Entry 1JZO (X-ray diffraction, 1.92 A resolution); this record covers chains A and B.

== Chain A (and B) ==
Molecule: Thiol:disulfide interchange protein dsbc
From: Escherichia coli
Notes: fragment: DsbC; chain B of this document is another copy of the same molecule, construct and numbering; everything in this record applies to it too
UniProtKB: P21892 (DSBC_ECOLI); residues 1-216 here correspond to UniProt positions 21-236 (UniProt number = residue number + 20)
Sequence (216 residues; each row starts with the number of its first residue):
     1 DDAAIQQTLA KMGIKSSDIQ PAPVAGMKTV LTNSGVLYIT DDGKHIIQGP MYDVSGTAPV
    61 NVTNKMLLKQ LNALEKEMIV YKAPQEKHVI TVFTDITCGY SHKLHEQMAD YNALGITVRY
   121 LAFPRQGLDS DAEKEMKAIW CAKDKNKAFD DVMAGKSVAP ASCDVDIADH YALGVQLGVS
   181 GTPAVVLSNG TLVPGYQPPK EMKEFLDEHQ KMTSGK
Not modelled in the structure: 216 (chain B: fully traced)
Construct notes: engineered mutation Ser101 (Cys121 in P21892)
Disulfide bonds: Cys141-Cys163
What the authors report for this chain:
  - catalytic residues: Cys98 (citing earlier work)
  - conformationally variable residues (side-chain flip): Cys98

== How chain A and chain B interact ==
Residue-residue contacts (49):
  Thr8(A) - Val54(B)
  Lys11(A) - Val54(B)  hydrogen bond (side chain-backbone)
  Lys11(A) - Gly56(B)  hydrogen bond (side chain-backbone)
  Pro23(A) - His45(B)
  Val24(A) - Thr40(B)
  Val24(A) - His45(B)
  Met27(A) - Met27(B)  hydrophobic
  Met27(A) - Ile47(B)  hydrophobic
  Thr40(A) - Val24(B)
  Gly43(A) - Val54(B)
  Lys44(A) - Tyr52(B)
  Lys44(A) - Asp53(B)
  Lys44(A) - Val54(B)  hydrogen bond (backbone-backbone)
  Lys44(A) - Ser55(B)
  His45(A) - Pro23(B)
  His45(A) - Val24(B)
  His45(A) - Tyr52(B)
  His45(A) - Asp53(B)  salt bridge
  Ile46(A) - Met51(B)
  Ile46(A) - Tyr52(B)  hydrogen bond (backbone-backbone)
  Ile46(A) - Val54(B)  hydrophobic
  Ile47(A) - Ile47(B)  hydrophobic
  Ile47(A) - Gly49(B)
  Ile47(A) - Pro50(B)
  Ile47(A) - Met51(B)  hydrophobic
  Gln48(A) - Ile47(B)
  Gln48(A) - Gln48(B)
  Gln48(A) - Gly49(B)  hydrogen bond (backbone-backbone)
  Gln48(A) - Pro50(B)  hydrogen bond (backbone-backbone)
  Gln48(A) - Tyr52(B)
  Gly49(A) - Gln48(B)
  Gly49(A) - Gly49(B)
  Pro50(A) - Ile46(B)
  Pro50(A) - Ile47(B)
  Pro50(A) - Gln48(B)  hydrogen bond (backbone-backbone)
  Met51(A) - Ile46(B)
  Met51(A) - Ile47(B)  hydrophobic
  Tyr52(A) - Lys44(B)
  Tyr52(A) - His45(B)
  Tyr52(A) - Ile46(B)  hydrogen bond (backbone-backbone)
  Tyr52(A) - Gln48(B)
  Asp53(A) - Lys44(B)
  Asp53(A) - His45(B)  salt bridge
  Val54(A) - Thr8(B)
  Val54(A) - Met12(B)  hydrophobic
  Val54(A) - Gly43(B)
  Val54(A) - Lys44(B)  hydrogen bond (backbone-backbone)
  Val54(A) - Ile46(B)  hydrophobic
  Ser55(A) - Lys44(B)  hydrogen bond (backbone-backbone)
Also at the interface, not in a pair above, chain A (22 interface residues in all): Met12, Tyr38, Pro59
Also at the interface, not in a pair above, chain B (21 interface residues in all): Tyr38

== Summary ==
22 residues of chain A face 21 of chain B across their interface, with 10 hydrogen bonds and 2 salt bridges.
Polar pairs include His45(A)-Asp53(B), Lys11(A)-Val54(B) and Lys11(A)-Gly56(B). The paper reports the
catalytic residue Cys98(A); conformational variability at Cys98(A).
Chain A and chain B are both Thiol:disulfide interchange protein dsbc (Escherichia coli); the structure, DsbC
C101S, was determined by X-ray diffraction, deposited together with 1JZD, 1G0T and 1JPE.
